PDB entry 7Z4A | electron microscopy, 4.60 A resolution (low resolution: residue-level contacts below are approximate; hydrogen-bond / salt-bridge calls are withheld) | chains N and R of the 25 polymer chains in the assembly

# Chain N
Protein: Adaptor protein
From: Escherichia phage vB_EcoP_SU10
UniProt: A0A0B4N231 (A0A0B4N231_9CAUD); residue numbers follow UniProt; this construct covers 1-250
Chain sequence (250 residues; numbered 1 to 250; the number before each row is that of its first residue):
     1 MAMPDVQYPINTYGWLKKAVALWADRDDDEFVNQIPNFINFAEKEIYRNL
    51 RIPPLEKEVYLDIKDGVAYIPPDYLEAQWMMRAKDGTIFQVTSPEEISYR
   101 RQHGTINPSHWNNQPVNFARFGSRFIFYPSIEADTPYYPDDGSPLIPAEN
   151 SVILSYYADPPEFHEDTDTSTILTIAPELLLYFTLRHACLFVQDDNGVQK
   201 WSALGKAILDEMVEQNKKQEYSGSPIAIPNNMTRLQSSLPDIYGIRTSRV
Not modelled in the structure: 1-2, 105-112, 239-250

# Chain R
Protein: Putative tail fiber
From: Escherichia phage vB_EcoP_SU10
UniProt: A0A0B4N0B9 (A0A0B4N0B9_9CAUD); numbering as in UniProt (aligned over 1-786)
Chain sequence (786 residues; numbered 1 to 786; the number before each row is that of its first residue):
     1 MIVYNNQAPDAVNNVGQFGATEGSIGAYKQAAEYAADSKYWALLAESKFG
    51 TIDDLIAEVERLYQQGVLMKQDIEDLKQDFKDQDARLMSLIAQTNAAVSD
   101 ANNAVALINQKLIEVQNQLDVLLGMSVDVTTLPPGTPATGSFNPNTGVIS
   151 LGIPEGEPGKDGSVKDLDTAPTGVPELGDLGFYVDKDDNTVHKTTLENIA
   201 NLTPSVRSVSVNGGPALDGEVALTINKETVGLGNVLNVAQYSRQEINDKF
   251 DKTTKTYQSKAEAYADAQYRQVGEKVLVWEATKYEFYTVAANKTLTPVKT
   301 EGRILTVNSRSPDSSGNIDITIPTGNPSLYLGEMVMFPYDPSKNISYPGV
   351 LPADGRLVSKESASDLGPSLVSGQLPVVSETEWQSGAKQYFSWGKLADGI
   401 TDADSTNFINIRLPDWTGGEAIRAPDSDKDSQYNGSVQAQKPYVVTVNNQ
   451 APDEITGNVNISRSILGAASSGANSDITSLSGLTTPLSISQGGTGAKDAA
   501 SARSNLGLGSVSTLDNVPIASGGTGAGDAAGARFNLGLGNSATMNTGTNS
   551 DNVLKVGDFGIGRPDGALVFDTTSQDQLLAGLDTYGLCVFRNNQQIAAPW
   601 DIWNYSSNLFFRAGDTYSMISIPFESAGKIKVFGGASGSGWKTSRTVYDT
   651 VNTTVDVNGFIKAASPIVKVFHDGSFETNEQSDGVSVKKISTGVYLISGC
   701 LGLNSDAGWGGVDGGFEIPIDRNKQPRVWLDYEVKEDGSLLIKTYHRTHS
   751 TSPAFARNELEGFSDGDPVDIPKDAFISVRVEMPSK
Not modelled in the structure: 1-11, 37-786

# How chain N and chain R interact
Residue-residue contacts (42; chain N residue first):
  Ile52(N) - Gln17(R)
  Pro53(N) - Gln17(R)
  Pro53(N) - Phe18(R)
  Pro54(N) - Gln17(R)
  Pro54(N) - Ala20(R)
  Pro54(N) - Thr21(R)
  Pro54(N) - Glu22(R)
  Leu55(N) - Glu22(R)
  Glu56(N) - Thr21(R)
  Lys57(N) - Ala27(R)
  Asp62(N) - Glu33(R)
  Tyr69(N) - Gln30(R)
  Tyr69(N) - Ala32(R)
  Tyr69(N) - Glu33(R)
  Ile70(N) - Gln30(R)
  Pro71(N) - Gln30(R)
  Pro72(N) - Tyr28(R)
  Pro72(N) - Gln30(R)
  Asp73(N) - Ser24(R)
  Pro136(N) - Lys29(R)
  Tyr138(N) - Lys29(R)
  Tyr138(N) - Tyr34(R)
  Ala158(N) - Ser24(R)
  Asp159(N) - Ser24(R)
  Asp159(N) - Ile25(R)
  Pro160(N) - Glu22(R)
  Pro160(N) - Gly23(R)
  Pro160(N) - Ile25(R)
  Pro161(N) - Gly23(R)
  Pro161(N) - Ser24(R)
  Pro161(N) - Ile25(R)
  Ser170(N) - Glu22(R)
  Thr171(N) - Glu22(R)
  Thr174(N) - Asn13(R)
  Thr174(N) - Asn14(R)
  Ile175(N) - Asn14(R)
  Ile175(N) - Val15(R)
  Ile175(N) - Gly16(R)
  Met212(N) - Gln17(R)
  Gln215(N) - Val15(R)
  Gln215(N) - Gln17(R)
  Gln219(N) - Phe18(R)
Interface residues without a listed pair, chain N (29 interface residues in all): Tyr47, Tyr137, Ile172, Asn216
Interface residues without a listed pair, chain R (20 interface residues in all): Val12

# Summary
29 residues of chain N and 20 residues of chain R are in contact.
Here chain N is Adaptor protein and chain R is Putative tail fiber, both from Escherichia phage vB_EcoP_SU10.
Entry 7Z4A (Bacteriophage SU10 tail and bottom part of the capsid (C1)) was determined by electron microscopy
together with 7Z47 and 7Z4F from the same study.
